7EN3 - chains B and F of the 6 polymer chains in the assembly; structure by X-ray diffraction, 2.64 A resolution.

[Chain B]
Name: Tubulin beta-2B chain
Source organism: Bos taurus
UniProtKB: Q6B856 (TBB2B_BOVIN); numbering as in UniProt (aligned over 1-445)
Sequence (445 residues; each row starts with the number of its first residue):
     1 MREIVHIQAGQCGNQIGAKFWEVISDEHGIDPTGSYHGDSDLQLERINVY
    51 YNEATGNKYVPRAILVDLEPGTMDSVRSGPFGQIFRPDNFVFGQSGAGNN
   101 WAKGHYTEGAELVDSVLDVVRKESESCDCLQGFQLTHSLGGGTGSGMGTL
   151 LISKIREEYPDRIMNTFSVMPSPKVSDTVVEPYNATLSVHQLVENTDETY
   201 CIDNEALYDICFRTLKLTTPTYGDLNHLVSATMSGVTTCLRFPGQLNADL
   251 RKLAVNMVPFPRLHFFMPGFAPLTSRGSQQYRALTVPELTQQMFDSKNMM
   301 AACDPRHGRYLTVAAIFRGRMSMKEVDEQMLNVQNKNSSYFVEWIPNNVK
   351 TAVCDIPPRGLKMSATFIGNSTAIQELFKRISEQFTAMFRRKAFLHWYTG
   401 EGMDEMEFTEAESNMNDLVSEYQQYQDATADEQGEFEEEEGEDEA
Not modelled in the structure: 429-445
Curated features (UniProtKB/Swiss-Prot):
  - motif: Met1 to Ile4 (MREI motif)
  - binding site (GTP): Gln11, Glu69, Ser138, Gly142, Thr143, Gly144, Asn204, Asn226
  - binding site (Mg(2+)): Glu69
  - modified residue: Ser40 (Phosphoserine), Thr55 (Phosphothreonine), Lys58 (N6-acetyllysine), Ser172 (Phosphoserine), Thr285 (Phosphothreonine), Thr290 (Phosphothreonine), Arg318 (Omega-N-methylarginine), Glu438 (5-glutamyl polyglutamate)
  - cross-link (Glycyl lysine isopeptide (Lys-Gly)): Lys58 (interchain with G-Cter in ubiquitin), Lys324 (interchain with G-Cter in ubiquitin)
Ion coordination: Mg2+: Glu69 (together with GDP)
Residues lining bound ligands:
  - GDP (guanosine-5'-diphosphate): Gly10, Gln11, Cys12, Gln15, Ile16, Asp67, Glu69, Asn99, Ser138, Gly140, Gly141, Gly142, Thr143, Gly144, Val169, Pro171, Val175, Ser176, Glu181, Asn204, Leu207, Tyr222, Leu225, Asn226
  - J6R ((2S,4R)-5-(4-fluorophenyl)-2-methyl-4-[[2-[(1R,3R)-4-methyl-3-[5-methylhexyl-[(2S,3S)-3-methyl-2-[[(2R)-1-methylpiperidin-2-yl]carbonylamino]pentanoyl]amino]-1-oxidanyl-pentyl]-1,3-thiazol-4-yl]carbonylamino]pentanoic acid): Gln11, Gln15, Pro173, Lys174, Val175, Ser176, Asp177, Tyr208, Pro220, Thr221, Tyr222, Gly223, Leu225, Asn226, Arg276

[Chain F]
Name: tubulin tyrosine ligase
Source organism: Gallus gallus
UniProtKB: E1BQ43 (E1BQ43_CHICK); residue numbers follow UniProt; this construct covers 1-378
Sequence (384 residues; numbered 1 to 384; the number before each row is that of its first residue):
     1 MYTFVVRDENSSVYAEVSRLLLATGQWKRLRKDNPRFNLMLGERNRLPFG
    51 RLGHEPGLVQLVNYYRGADKLCRKASLVKLIKTSPELSESCTWFPESYVI
   101 YPTNLKTPVAPAQNGIRHLINNTRTDEREVFLAAYNRRREGREGNVWIAK
   151 SSAGAKGEGILISSEASELLDFIDEQGQVHVIQKYLEKPLLLEPGHRKFD
   201 IRSWVLVDHLYNIYLYREGVLRTSSEPYNSANFQDKTCHLTNHCIQKEYS
   251 KNYGRYEEGNEMFFEEFNQYLMDALNTTLENSILLQIKHIIRSCLMCIEP
   301 AISTKHLHYQSFQLFGFDFMVDEELKVWLIEVNGAPACAQKLYAELCQGI
   351 VDVAISSVFPLADTGQKTSQPTSIFIKLHHHHHH
Not modelled in the structure: 104-125, 150-160, 248-251, 363-371
Construct notes: expression tag (379-384)
Residues lining bound ligands: AMP-PCP (ACP; phosphomethylphosphonic acid adenylate ester): Lys74, Pro95, Ile148, Gln183, Lys184, Tyr185, Leu186, Lys198, Asp200, Arg202, Arg222, His239, Leu240, Thr241, Asn242, Asp318, Met320, Ile330, Glu331, Asn333

[Interface between chain B and chain F]
Contacting residue pairs (10; chain B residue first):
  Leu331(B) - Arg36(F)
  Leu331(B) - Pro56(F)  hydrophobic
  Gln334(B) - Arg36(F)
  Asn335(B) - Arg36(F)  hydrogen bond
  Asn335(B) - Pro56(F)
  Asn335(B) - Gly57(F)
  Asn335(B) - Leu58(F)
  Lys336(B) - Met1(F)
  Ser338(B) - Leu30(F)
  Ser338(B) - Asn34(F)  hydrogen bond
Interface residues without a listed pair, chain B (8 interface residues in all): Ser339, Glu343, Asn347
Interface residues without a listed pair, chain F (10 interface residues in all): Lys28, Arg31, Asp33

[Overview]
The interface between chain B and chain F involves 8 residues on one side and 10 on the other, with 2 hydrogen
bonds. Polar contacts include Asn335(B)-Arg36(F) and Ser338(B)-Asn34(F). Ligands of chain B: GDP and compound
J6R. Chain F binds AMP-PCP.
Chain B is Tubulin beta-2B chain (Bos taurus) and chain F is tubulin tyrosine ligase (Gallus gallus); the
structure, Crystal structure of tubulin in complex with Tubulysin analogue TGL, was determined by X-ray
diffraction.
